6PTN - chains j and l of the 25 polymer chains in the assembly; structure by electron microscopy, 5.80 A resolution (low resolution: residue-level contacts below are approximate; hydrogen-bond / salt-bridge calls are withheld).

[Chain j]
Name: DNA replication licensing factor MCM3
From: Saccharomyces cerevisiae
Notes: EC 3.6.4.12
UniProtKB: P24279 (MCM3_YEAST); residue numbers follow UniProt; this construct covers 1-971
Sequence (971 residues; each row starts with the number of its first residue):
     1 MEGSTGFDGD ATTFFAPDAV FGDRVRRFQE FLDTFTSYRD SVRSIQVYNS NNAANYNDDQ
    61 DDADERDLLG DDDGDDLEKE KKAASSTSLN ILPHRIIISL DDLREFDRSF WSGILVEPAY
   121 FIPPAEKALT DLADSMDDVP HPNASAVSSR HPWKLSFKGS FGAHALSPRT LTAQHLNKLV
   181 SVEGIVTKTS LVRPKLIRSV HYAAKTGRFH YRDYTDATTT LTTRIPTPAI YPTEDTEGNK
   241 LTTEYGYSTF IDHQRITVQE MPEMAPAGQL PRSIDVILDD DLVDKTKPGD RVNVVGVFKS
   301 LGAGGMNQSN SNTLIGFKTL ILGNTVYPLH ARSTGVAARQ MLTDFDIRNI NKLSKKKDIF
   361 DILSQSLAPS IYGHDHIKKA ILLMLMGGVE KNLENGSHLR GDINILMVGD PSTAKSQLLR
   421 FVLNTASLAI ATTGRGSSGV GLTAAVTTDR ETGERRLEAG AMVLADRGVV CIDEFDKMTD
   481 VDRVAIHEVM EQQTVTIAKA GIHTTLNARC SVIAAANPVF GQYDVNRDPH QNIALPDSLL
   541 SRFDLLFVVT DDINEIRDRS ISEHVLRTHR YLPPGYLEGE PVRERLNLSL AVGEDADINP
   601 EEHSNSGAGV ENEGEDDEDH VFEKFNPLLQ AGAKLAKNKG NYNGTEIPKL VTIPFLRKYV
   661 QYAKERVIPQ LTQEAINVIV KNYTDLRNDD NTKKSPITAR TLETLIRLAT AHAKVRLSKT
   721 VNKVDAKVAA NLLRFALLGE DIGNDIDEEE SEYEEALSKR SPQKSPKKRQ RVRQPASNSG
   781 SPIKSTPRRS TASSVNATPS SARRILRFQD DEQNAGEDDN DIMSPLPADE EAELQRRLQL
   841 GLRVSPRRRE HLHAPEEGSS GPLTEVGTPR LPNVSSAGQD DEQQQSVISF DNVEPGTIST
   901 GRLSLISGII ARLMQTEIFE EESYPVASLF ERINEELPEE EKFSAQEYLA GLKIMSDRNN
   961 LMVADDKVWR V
Unresolved in the structure: 1-16, 58-90, 142-150, 332-337, 571-650, 739-971
Ligand contacts: ATP (adenosine-5'-triphosphate): I371, H374, P411, S412, T413, A414, K415, S416, Q417, N517, I561
Swiss-Prot annotation at these positions:
  - motif: S541 to D544 (Arginine finger)
  - binding site (ATP): G409 to S416
  - modified residue: S761 (Phosphoserine), S777 (Phosphoserine), S781 (Phosphoserine), T868 (Phosphothreonine)

[Chain l]
Name: Minichromosome maintenance protein 5
From: Saccharomyces cerevisiae
Notes: EC 3.6.4.12
UniProtKB: P29496 (MCM5_YEAST); residue numbers follow UniProt; this construct covers 1-775
Sequence (775 residues; each row starts with the number of its first residue):
     1 MSFDRPEIYS APVLQGESPN DDDNTEIIKS FKNFILEFRL DSQFIYRDQL RNNILVKNYS
    61 LTVNMEHLIG YNEDIYKKLS DEPSDIIPLF ETAITQVAKR ISILSRAQSA NNNDKDPENT
   121 SMDTDSLLLN SLPTFQLILN SNANQIPLRD LDSEHVSKIV RLSGIIISTS VLSSRATYLS
   181 IMCRNCRHTT SITINNFNSI TGNTVSLPRS CLSTIESESS MANESNIGDE STKKNCGPDP
   241 YIIIHESSKF IDQQFLKLQE IPELVPVGEM PRNLTMTCDR YLTNKVIPGT RVTIVGIYSI
   301 YNSKNGAGSG RSGGGNGGSG VAIRTPYIKI LGIQSDVETS SIWNSVTMFT EEEEEEFLQL
   361 SRNPKLYEIL TNSIAPSIFG NEDIKKAIVC LLMGGSKKIL PDGMRLRGDI NVLLLGDPGT
   421 AKSQLLKFVE KVSPIAVYTS GKGSSAAGLT ASVQRDPMTR EFYLEGGAMV LADGGVVCID
   481 EFDKMRDEDR VAIHEAMEQQ TISIAKAGIT TVLNSRTSVL AAANPIYGRY DDLKSPGDNI
   541 DFQTTILSRF DMIFIVKDDH NEERDISIAN HVINIHTGNA NAMQNQQEEN GSEISIEKMK
   601 RYITYCRLKC APRLSPQAAE KLSSNFVTIR KQLLINELES TERSSIPITI RQLEAIIRIT
   661 ESLAKLELSP IAQERHVDEA IRLFQASTMD AASQDPIGGL NQASGTSLSE IRRFEQELKR
   721 RLPIGWSTSY QTLRREFVDT HRFSQLALDK ALYALEKHET IQLRHQGQNI YRSGV
Unresolved in the structure: 1-23, 104-129, 199-200, 212-234, 306-318, 340-345, 644-646, 694-775
Ligand contacts:
  - ATP (adenosine-5'-triphosphate), molecule 1: S377, I378, F379, D417, P418, G419, T420, A421, K422, S423, Q424, H571
  - ATP, molecule 2: L406, E498, R549, I650, R651
Swiss-Prot annotation at these positions:
  - motif: S548 to D551 (Arginine finger)
  - binding site (ATP): G416 to S423

[How chain j and chain l interact]
Residue-residue contacts (73; chain j residue first):
  E117(j) - E246(l)
  A119(j) - E246(l)
  Y120(j) - E246(l)
  L171(j) - R280(l)
  T172(j) - R280(l)
  T223(j) - I244(l)
  T223(j) - H245(l)
  P262(j) - V512(l)
  P262(j) - N514(l)
  E263(j) - N514(l)
  A267(j) - D473(l)
  A267(j) - R516(l)
  L270(j) - L464(l)
  R272(j) - L172(l)
  S300(j) - H245(l)
  L301(j) - H245(l)
  A303(j) - I243(l)
  G304(j) - I243(l)
  M306(j) - V205(l)
  M306(j) - S206(l)
  M306(j) - L207(l)
  S309(j) - K304(l)
  N310(j) - G202(l)
  N310(j) - N203(l)
  N310(j) - K304(l)
  S311(j) - T201(l)
  S311(j) - G202(l)
  N312(j) - T201(l)
  N312(j) - G202(l)
  N312(j) - N302(l)
  T313(j) - R175(l)
  T313(j) - T201(l)
  T313(j) - F255(l)
  T313(j) - Y301(l)
  L314(j) - R175(l)
  L314(j) - T201(l)
  I315(j) - S173(l)
  I315(j) - R175(l)
  F317(j) - S174(l)
  F317(j) - R175(l)
  F317(j) - F250(l)
  P369(j) - M404(l)
  S370(j) - M404(l)
  P411(j) - T545(l)
  S412(j) - S548(l)
  S412(j) - I650(l)
  S412(j) - R651(l)
  Q417(j) - M404(l)
  R420(j) - M404(l)
  R420(j) - R405(l)
  N424(j) - G403(l)
  T433(j) - E495(l)
  T433(j) - T501(l)
  T433(j) - I502(l)
  T433(j) - S503(l)
  R435(j) - V491(l)
  R435(j) - S503(l)
  R435(j) - A505(l)
  S437(j) - A505(l)
  S437(j) - K506(l)
  D449(j) - R460(l)
  E474(j) - E495(l)
  K477(j) - V491(l)
  V519(j) - F542(l)
  F520(j) - F542(l)
  I553(j) - R630(l)
  I553(j) - L634(l)
  D558(j) - F626(l)
  H569(j) - L406(l)
  H569(j) - I657(l)
  R570(j) - R613(l)
  R570(j) - L614(l)
  R570(j) - P616(l)
Other interface residues (no listed pair), chain j (58 interface residues in all): A173, N177, I225, Q259, G268, K299, G302, G305, F421, V446, T448, E555, R559, S562, T568
Other interface residues (no listed pair), chain l (72 interface residues in all): V171, A176, R187, S248, Y281, P288, S303, K398, L400, D402, T459, E465, E488, H494, I504, A507, I509, L513, S615, V627, K631, E637, T649

[In short]
58 residues of chain j face 72 of chain l across their interface. One ATP molecule is bound between chain j
and chain l. Ligands of chain l: ATP. Curated annotation (UniProt) lists 8 ATP-binding residues on chain j; 8
ATP-binding residues on chain l.
Chain j is DNA replication licensing factor MCM3 and chain l is Minichromosome maintenance protein 5, both
from Saccharomyces cerevisiae; the structure, Structure of Ctf4 trimer in complex with two CMG helicases, was
determined by electron microscopy together with 6PTJ and 6PTO from the same study.
